PDB entry 7NJK | electron microscopy, 2.52 A resolution | chains C and D of the 20 polymer chains in the assembly

[Chain C]
Protein: ATP synthase subunit alpha
Source organism: Mycolicibacterium smegmatis (strain ATCC 700084 / mc(2)155)
Notes: EC 7.1.2.2
Reference sequence: A0R202 (ATPA_MYCS2); residue numbers follow UniProt; this construct covers 1-548
Amino-acid sequence (548 residues; numbered 1 to 548; the number before each row is that of its first residue):
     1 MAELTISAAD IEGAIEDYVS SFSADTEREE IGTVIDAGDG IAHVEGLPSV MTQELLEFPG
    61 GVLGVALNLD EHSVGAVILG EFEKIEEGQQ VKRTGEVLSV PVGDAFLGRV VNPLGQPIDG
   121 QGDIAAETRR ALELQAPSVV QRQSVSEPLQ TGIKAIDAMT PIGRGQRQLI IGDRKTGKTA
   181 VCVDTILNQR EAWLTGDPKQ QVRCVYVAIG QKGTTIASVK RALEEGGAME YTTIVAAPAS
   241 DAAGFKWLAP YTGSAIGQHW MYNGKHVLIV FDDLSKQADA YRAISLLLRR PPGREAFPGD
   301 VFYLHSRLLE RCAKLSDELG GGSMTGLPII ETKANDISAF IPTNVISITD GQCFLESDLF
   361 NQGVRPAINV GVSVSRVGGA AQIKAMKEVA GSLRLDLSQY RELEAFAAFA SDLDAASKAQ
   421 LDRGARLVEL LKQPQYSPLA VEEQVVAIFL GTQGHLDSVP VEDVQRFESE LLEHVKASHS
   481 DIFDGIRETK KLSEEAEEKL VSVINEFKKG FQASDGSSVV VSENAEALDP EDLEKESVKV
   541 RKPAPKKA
Not modelled in the structure: 1-5, 409-412, 522-526, 546-548
Bound ions: Mg2+: Thr179 (together with ATP)
Residues lining bound ligands:
  - ADP (adenosine-5'-diphosphate): Val374, Ser375, Arg376
  - ATP (adenosine-5'-triphosphate): Asp173, Arg174, Lys175, Thr176, Gly177, Lys178, Thr179, Ala180, Glu331, Phe360, Arg365, Pro366, Gln433, Pro434, Gln435
Curated features (UniProtKB/Swiss-Prot):
  - binding site (ATP): Gly172 to Thr179
  - site: Ser373 (Required for activity)

[Chain D]
Protein: ATP synthase subunit beta
Source organism: Mycolicibacterium smegmatis (strain ATCC 700084 / mc(2)155)
Notes: EC 7.1.2.2
Reference sequence: A0R200 (ATPB_MYCS2); numbering as in UniProt (aligned over 1-475)
Amino-acid sequence (475 residues; row label = number of the first residue in the row):
     1 MTATAEKTAG RVVRITGPVV DVEFPRGSVP ELFNALHAEI TFGALAKTLT LEVAQHLGDS
    61 LVRCISMQPT DGLVRGVEVT DTGASISVPV GDGVKGHVFN ALGDCLDDPG YGKDFEHWSI
   121 HRKPPAFSDL EPRTEMLETG LKVVDLLTPY VRGGKIALFG GAGVGKTVLI QEMINRIARN
   181 FGGTSVFAGV GERTREGNDL WVELADANVL KDTALVFGQM DEPPGTRMRV ALSALTMAEF
   241 FRDEQGQDVL LFIDNIFRFT QAGSEVSTLL GRMPSAVGYQ PTLADEMGEL QERITSTRGR
   301 SITSMQAVYV PADDYTDPAP ATTFAHLDAT TELSRAVFSK GIFPAVDPLA SSSTILDPAI
   361 VGDEHYRVAQ EVIRILQRYK DLQDIIAILG IDELSEEDKQ LVNRARRIER FLSQNMMAAE
   421 QFTGQPGSTV PLKETIEAFD KLTKGEFDHL PEQAFFLIGG LDDLAKKAES LGAKL
Not modelled in the structure: 1-7
Bound ions: Mg2+: Thr167 (together with ADP)
Residues lining bound ligands: ADP (adenosine-5'-diphosphate): Gly161, Ala162, Gly163, Val164, Gly165, Lys166, Thr167, Val168, Glu196, Phe338, Phe343, Met416, Ala419, Phe422, Thr423

[How chain C and chain D interact]
Residue-residue contacts (116; chain C residue first):
  Gly46(C) with Arg75(D), hydrogen bond (backbone-side chain)
  Leu47(C) with Arg75(D), hydrogen bond (backbone-side chain)
  Ser49(C) with Val74(D)
  Val50(C) with Val74(D); Arg75(D)
  Met51(C) with Phe42(D), hydrophobic; Gly72(D); Leu73(D); Val74(D), hydrophobic
  Thr52(C) with Ile15(D); Thr70(D), hydrogen bond (side chain-backbone); Gly72(D), hydrogen bond (backbone-backbone); Leu73(D), hydrogen bond (backbone-backbone)
  Gln53(C) with Asp71(D), hydrogen bond
  Asn68(C) with Thr16(D)
  Leu69(C) with Arg14(D); Ile15(D), hydrogen bond (backbone-backbone); Arg75(D)
  Asp70(C) with Val13(D); Arg75(D), hydrogen bond (backbone-side chain)
  Glu71(C) with Val13(D); Arg14(D), salt bridge
  Ser73(C) with Arg75(D), hydrogen bond (backbone-side chain)
  Val74(C) with Arg75(D)
  Gly95(C) with Phe42(D)
  Glu96(C) with Phe42(D)
  Val97(C) with Phe42(D), hydrophobic; Leu45(D), hydrophobic
  Glu133(C) with Leu45(D); Asp71(D)
  Leu134(C) with Ala44(D); Leu45(D), hydrophobic
  Ala136(C) with Asp221(D)
  Pro137(C) with Thr194(D)
  Ser138(C) with Thr194(D)
  Val139(C) with Thr194(D); Gly197(D); Asn198(D), hydrogen bond (backbone-side chain); Phe217(D), hydrophobic; Gln219(D)
  Val140(C) with Leu106(D); Asp107(D); Trp201(D), hydrophobic
  Arg142(C) with Thr194(D); Asn198(D), hydrogen bond (backbone-side chain)
  Gln143(C) with Asn198(D)
  Ser144(C) with Asn198(D); Asp199(D)
  Val145(C) with Arg195(D)
  Arg167(C) with Arg193(D)
  Arg290(C) with Thr16(D); Gly17(D)
  Pro291(C) with Thr268(D)
  Arg294(C) with Val277(D)
  Gly299(C) with Glu265(D)
  Phe302(C) with Arg258(D); Gln261(D); Glu265(D)
  Tyr303(C) with Asp221(D); Glu222(D); Pro223(D); Arg227(D); Glu265(D)
  Ser306(C) with Met220(D), hydrogen bond (side chain-backbone)
  Glu310(C) with Arg193(D); Thr194(D), hydrogen bond; Met220(D); Asp221(D)
  Ser338(C) with Ala312(D)
  Thr343(C) with Tyr309(D); Ala312(D)
  Ile346(C) with Ala162(D), hydrophobic; Arg193(D)
  Ser347(C) with Arg193(D), hydrogen bond (backbone-side chain); Met220(D); Arg258(D), hydrogen bond
  Ile348(C) with Arg193(D), hydrogen bond (backbone-side chain); Met220(D), hydrophobic
  Thr349(C) with Arg193(D), hydrogen bond (backbone-side chain)
  Asp350(C) with Arg193(D), salt bridge; Arg195(D), salt bridge
  Gly371(C) with Phe338(D); Ser339(D)
  Val374(C) with Phe338(D), hydrophobic
  Ser375(C) with Phe422(D)
  Arg376(C) with Gly163(D); Arg193(D); Arg195(D); Phe422(D)
  Gly378(C) with Gln421(D)
  Gly379(C) with Gln421(D), hydrogen bond (backbone-backbone)
  Gly391(C) with Phe422(D); Thr423(D)
  Arg394(C) with Phe343(D)
  Leu395(C) with Gly341(D); Phe343(D), hydrophobic; Phe456(D), hydrophobic; Leu457(D), hydrophobic
  Ser398(C) with Ser339(D), hydrogen bond (side chain-backbone); Lys340(D), hydrogen bond (side chain-backbone); Gly341(D), hydrogen bond (side chain-backbone)
  Gln399(C) with Lys340(D); Arg410(D); Gln453(D); Phe456(D)
  Glu402(C) with Lys340(D); Arg406(D), salt bridge; Arg410(D), salt bridge
  Phe406(C) with Ile386(D), hydrophobic; Ile391(D), hydrophobic; Val402(D), hydrophobic; Arg406(D)
  Ala416(C) with Pro451(D), hydrophobic; Gln453(D)
  Ser417(C) with Gln453(D)
  Gln420(C) with Gln453(D), hydrogen bond
Interface residues without a listed pair, chain C (68 interface residues in all): Pro48, Leu67, Ala131, Pro292, Asp300, Arg307, Val372, Val377, Leu403
Interface residues without a listed pair, chain D (64 interface residues in all): Pro69, Glu192, Glu196, Leu269, Gly278, Ile342, Tyr379, Glu452

[Summary]
68 residues of chain C face 64 of chain D across their interface, with 22 hydrogen bonds and 5 salt bridges.
Polar pairs include Glu71(C)-Arg14(D), Asp350(C)-Arg193(D) and Asp350(C)-Arg195(D). ADP is bound between chain
C and chain D. Bound to chain C: ATP.
Here chain C is ATP synthase subunit alpha and chain D is ATP synthase subunit beta, both from
Mycolicibacterium smegmatis (strain ATCC 700084 / mc(2)155). Entry 7NJK (Mycobacterium smegmatis ATP synthase
state 1a) was determined by electron microscopy, deposited together with 7NJL, 7NJM, 7NJN, 7NJO, 7NJP, 7NJQ
and 20 further entries.
